Entry 5ZUP (X-ray diffraction, 2.90 A resolution); this record covers chains B and E of the 6 polymer chains in the assembly.

Chain B:
Name: Double-stranded RNA-specific adenosine deaminase
Organism: Homo sapiens
Notes: EC 3.5.4.37
UniProtKB: P55265 (DSRAD_HUMAN); numbering as in UniProt (aligned over 140-202)
Amino-acid sequence (67 residues; row label = number of the first residue in the row; note: 140 numbers in that range are skipped by the numbering (no residue carries them; nothing is unmodelled there); numbers below 1 keep their minus sign (Gly-4 is residue -4)):
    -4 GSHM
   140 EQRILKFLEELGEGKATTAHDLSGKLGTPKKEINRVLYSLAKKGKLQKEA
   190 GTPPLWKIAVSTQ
Disordered / not traced: -4 to -3
Differences from the reference sequence: expression tag (-4 to -1)

Chain E:
Molecule: 17-nt DNA strand
Sequence (17 nucleotides; row label = number of the first residue in the row):
     1 GTCGCGCGCAATAAACC

How chain B and chain E interact:
Pairs across the interface (16):
  Lys169(B) - DG8(E)  salt bridge to the phosphate
  Lys170(B) - DG8(E)  phosphate contact
  Lys170(B) - DC9(E)  salt bridge to the phosphate
  Lys170(B) - DA10(E)  salt bridge to the phosphate
  Asn173(B) - DC7(E)  phosphate contact
  Asn173(B) - DG8(E)  hydrogen bond to the phosphate
  Arg174(B) - DG8(E)  phosphate contact
  Arg174(B) - DC9(E)  salt bridge to the phosphate
  Arg174(B) - DA10(E)  base contact
  Tyr177(B) - DC7(E)  hydrogen bond to the phosphate
  Tyr177(B) - DG8(E)  base contact
  Thr191(B) - DC5(E)  phosphate contact
  Thr191(B) - DG6(E)  phosphate contact
  Pro192(B) - DG6(E)  phosphate contact
  Pro193(B) - DG6(E)  phosphate contact
  Pro193(B) - DC7(E)  phosphate contact
Interface residues without a listed pair, chain B (9 interface residues in all): Gly190

Summary:
9 residues of chain B and 6 residues of chain E are in contact; the contacts include 2 hydrogen bonds and 4
salt bridges. Polar contacts include Asn173(B)-DG8(E), Tyr177(B)-DC7(E) and Lys169(B)-DG8(E).
Chain B is Double-stranded RNA-specific adenosine deaminase (Homo sapiens) and chain E is a 17-nt DNA strand;
the structure, Crystal Structure of BZ junction in diverse sequence, was determined by X-ray diffraction
together with 5ZU1 and 5ZUO from the same study.
